1OM6 - chain A; structure by X-ray diffraction, 2.00 A resolution.

# Chain A
Molecule: serralysin
Organism: Pseudomonas sp. 'TAC II 18'
Notes: EC 3.4.24.40
UniProt: O69771 (O69771_9PSED); residues 1-463 here correspond to UniProt positions 18-480 (UniProt number = residue number + 17)
Sequence (463 residues; each row starts with the number of its first residue):
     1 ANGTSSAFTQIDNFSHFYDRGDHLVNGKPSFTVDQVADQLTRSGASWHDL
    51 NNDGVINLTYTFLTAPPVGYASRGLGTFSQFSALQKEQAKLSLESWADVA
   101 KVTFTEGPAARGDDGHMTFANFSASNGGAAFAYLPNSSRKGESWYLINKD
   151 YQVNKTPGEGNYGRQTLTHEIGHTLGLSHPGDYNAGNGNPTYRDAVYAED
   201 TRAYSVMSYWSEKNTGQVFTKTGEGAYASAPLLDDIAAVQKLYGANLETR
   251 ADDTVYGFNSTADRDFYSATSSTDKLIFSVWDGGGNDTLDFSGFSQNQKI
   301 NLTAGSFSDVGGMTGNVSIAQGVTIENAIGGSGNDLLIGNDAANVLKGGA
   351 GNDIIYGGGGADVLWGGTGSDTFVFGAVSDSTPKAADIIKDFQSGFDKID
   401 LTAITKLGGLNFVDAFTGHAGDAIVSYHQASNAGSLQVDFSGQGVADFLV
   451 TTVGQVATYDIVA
Disordered / not traced: 1-2, 50-51, 183-188
Bound ions: Ca2+ site 1: Arg250, Asp252, Thr254, Asp282, Gly284, Asp287; Ca2+ site 2: Gly285, Asp287, Thr324, Glu326; Ca2+ site 3: Gly331, Gly333, Asp335, Gly348, Ala350, Asp353; Ca2+ site 4: Asn340, Ala342, Asn344, Gly357, Gly359, Asp362; Ca2+ site 5: Gly349, Ala350, Gly351, Asp353, Gly366, Thr368, Asp371; Ca2+ site 6: Gly358, Gly360, Asp362, Asp380, Asp387

# In short
Arg250, Asp252, Thr254, Asp282, Gly284 and Asp287 coordinate Ca2+ site 1. Gly285, Asp287, Thr324 and Glu326
form the Ca2+ site 2.
Chain A is serralysin (Pseudomonas sp. 'TAC II 18'); the structure, CRYSTAL STRUCTURE OF A COLD ADAPTED
ALKALINE PROTEASE FROM PSEUDOMONAS TAC II 18, CO-CRYSTALLIZED WITH 5mM ..., was determined by X-ray
diffraction together with 1O0Q, 1O0T, 1OM7, 1OM8 and 1OMJ from the same study.
